Entry 9G5I (electron microscopy, 3.20 A resolution); this record covers chains A and C of the 3 polymer chains in the assembly.

Chain A:
Molecule: ALK tyrosine kinase receptor
Organism: Homo sapiens
Notes: EC 2.7.10.1
UniProtKB: Q9UM73 (ALK_HUMAN); residues 648-1025 here = UniProt positions 648-1025
Chain sequence (379 residues; numbered 647 to 1025; the number before each row is that of its first residue):
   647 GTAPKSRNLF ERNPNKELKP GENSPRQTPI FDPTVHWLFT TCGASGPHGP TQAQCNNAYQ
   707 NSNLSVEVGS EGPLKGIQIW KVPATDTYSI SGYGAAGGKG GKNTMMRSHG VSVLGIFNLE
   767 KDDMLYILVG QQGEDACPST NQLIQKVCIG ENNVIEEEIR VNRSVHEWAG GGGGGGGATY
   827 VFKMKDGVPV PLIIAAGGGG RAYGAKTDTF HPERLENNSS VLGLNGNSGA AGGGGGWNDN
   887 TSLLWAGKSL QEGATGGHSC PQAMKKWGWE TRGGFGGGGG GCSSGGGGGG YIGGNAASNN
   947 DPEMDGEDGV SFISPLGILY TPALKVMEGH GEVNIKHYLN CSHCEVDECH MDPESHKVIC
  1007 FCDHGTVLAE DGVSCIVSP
Unresolved in the structure: 647-677, 1009-1025
Disulfides: Cys688-Cys701, Cys783-Cys794, Cys906-Cys928, Cys987-Cys995, Cys990-Cys1006
Construct notes: expression tag (647)
Swiss-Prot annotation at these positions:
  - region: Cys987 to Pro1025 (EGF-like)
  - glycosylation (N-linked (GlcNAc...) asparagine): Asn709, Asn808, Asn863, Asn864, Asn886, Asn986
  - natural variant: Ala877 (A877S: In an ovarian serous carcinoma sample)
  - mutagenesis: Glu859 (E859A: Slightly decreased autophosphorylation. Decreased autophosphorylation and subsequent activation; when associated with A-974), Tyr966 (Y966A: Slightly decreased autophosphorylation. Strongly reduced autophosphorylation and subsequent activation; when associated with A-994), Glu974 (E974A: Slightly decreased autophosphorylation. Decreased autophosphorylation and subsequent activation; when associated with A-859), Glu994 (E994A: SlStrongly reduced autophosphorylation and subsequent activation; when associated with A-966)

Chain C:
Molecule: ALK and LTK ligand 2
Organism: Homo sapiens
UniProtKB: Q6UX46 (ALKL2_HUMAN); residue numbers follow UniProt; this construct covers 25-152
Chain sequence (128 residues; row label = number of the first residue in the row):
    25 GAEPREPADG QALLRLVVEL VQELRKHHSA EHKGLQLLGR DYALGRAEAA GLGPSPEQRV
    85 EIVPRDLRMK DKFLKHLTGP LYFSPKCSKH FHRLYHNTRD CTIPAYYKRC ARLLTRLAVS
   145 PVCMEDKQ
Unresolved in the structure: 25-92, 149-152
Disulfides: Cys111-Cys147, Cys125-Cys134
Construct notes: engineered mutation Tyr66 (Cys in Q6UX46)
Swiss-Prot annotation at these positions:
  - mutagenesis: Lys94 to His100 (Abolished association with the cell membrane, leading to impaired activation of receptor tyrosine kinase ALK), Phe97 (F97E: Slightly reduced affinity for receptor tyrosine kinase LTK), His100 (H100E: Slightly reduced affinity for receptor tyrosine kinase LTK), Arg123 (R123E: Reduced affinity for receptor tyrosine kinases ALK and LTK), Arg136 (R136E: Reduced affinity for receptor tyrosine kinases ALK and LTK)

Chain A / chain C interface:
Pairs across the interface - 17 pairs, chain A then chain C:
  Ser737(A) with His100(C)
  Tyr739(A) with His100(C); Leu101(C)
  Met752(A) with Tyr130(C)
  Ser758(A) with Phe97(C)
  Leu760(A) with His100(C)
  Leu970(A) with Phe97(C), hydrophobic; Pro128(C); Tyr131(C), hydrophobic
  Lys971(A) with Ala129(C)
  Val972(A) with Phe97(C), hydrophobic; Ala129(C); Lys132(C)
  Met973(A) with Lys132(C), hydrogen bond
  Glu974(A) with Ala129(C)
  Lys982(A) with His100(C)
  His996(A) with Lys99(C)
Interface residues without a listed pair, chain A (17 interface residues in all): His755, Tyr966, Thr967, Glu978, Glu994
Interface residues without a listed pair, chain C (10 interface residues in all): Arg133
Interface features reported in the paper:
  - pairs named by the authors: Ser737(A)-His100(C), Tyr739(A)-His100(C), Leu760(A)-His100(C)
  - interface residues, chain C: His100(C)

Summary:
Chain A and chain C form an interface of 17 and 10 residues respectively; the contacts include 1 hydrogen
bond. Its one hydrogen-bonded contact is Met973(A)-Lys132(C). The authors report contacts between Ser737(A)
and His100(C), Tyr739(A) and His100(C) and Leu760(A) and His100(C). From the paper: the interface residue
His100(C).
Here chain A is ALK tyrosine kinase receptor and chain C is ALK and LTK ligand 2, both from Homo sapiens.
Entry 9G5I (Cryo-EM structure of a 2:1 ALK:ALKAL2 complex obtained after re-processing of EMPIAR-10930 data)
was determined by electron microscopy.
